Entry 4PF7 (X-ray diffraction, 2.33 A resolution); this record covers chains A and B.

[Chain A (and B)]
Molecule: Insulin-degrading enzyme
From: Homo sapiens
Notes: EC 3.4.24.56; chain B of this document is another copy of the same molecule, construct and numbering; everything in this record applies to it too
Reference sequence: P14735 (IDE_HUMAN); residue numbers follow UniProt; this construct covers 42-1019
Sequence (989 residues; numbered 31 to 1019; the number before each row is that of its first residue):
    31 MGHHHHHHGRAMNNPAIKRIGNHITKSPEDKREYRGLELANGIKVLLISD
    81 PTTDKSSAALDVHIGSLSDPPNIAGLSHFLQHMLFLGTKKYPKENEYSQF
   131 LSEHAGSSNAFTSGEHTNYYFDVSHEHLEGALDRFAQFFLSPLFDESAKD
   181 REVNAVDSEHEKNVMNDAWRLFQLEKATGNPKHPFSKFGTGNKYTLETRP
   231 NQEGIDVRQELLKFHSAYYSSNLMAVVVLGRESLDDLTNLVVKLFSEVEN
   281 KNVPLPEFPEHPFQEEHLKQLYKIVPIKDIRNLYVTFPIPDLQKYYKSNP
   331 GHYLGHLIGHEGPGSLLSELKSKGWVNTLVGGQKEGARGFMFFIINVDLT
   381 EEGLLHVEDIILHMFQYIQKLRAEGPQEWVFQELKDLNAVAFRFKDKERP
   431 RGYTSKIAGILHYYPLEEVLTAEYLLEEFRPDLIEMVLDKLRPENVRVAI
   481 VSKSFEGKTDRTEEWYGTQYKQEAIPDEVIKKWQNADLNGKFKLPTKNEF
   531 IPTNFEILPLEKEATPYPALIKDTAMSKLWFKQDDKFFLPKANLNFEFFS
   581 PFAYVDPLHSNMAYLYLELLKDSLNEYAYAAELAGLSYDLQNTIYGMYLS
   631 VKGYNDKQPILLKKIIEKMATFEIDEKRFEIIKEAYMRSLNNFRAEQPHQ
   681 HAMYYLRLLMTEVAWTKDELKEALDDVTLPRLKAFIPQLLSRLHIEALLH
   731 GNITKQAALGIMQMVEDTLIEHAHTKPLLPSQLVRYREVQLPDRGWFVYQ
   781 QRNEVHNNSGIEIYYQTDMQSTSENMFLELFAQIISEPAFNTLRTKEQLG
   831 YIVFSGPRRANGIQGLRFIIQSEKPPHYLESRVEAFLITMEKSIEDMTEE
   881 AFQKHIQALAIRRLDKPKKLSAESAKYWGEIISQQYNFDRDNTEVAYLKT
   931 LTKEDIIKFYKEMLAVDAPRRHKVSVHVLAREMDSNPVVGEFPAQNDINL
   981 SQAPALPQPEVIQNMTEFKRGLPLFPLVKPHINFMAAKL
Unresolved in the structure: 31-43, 966-979, 1013-1019 (chain B: 31-42, 966-976, 1013-1019)
Construct notes: initiating methionine (31); expression tag (32-41); engineered mutation Leu110 (Cys in P14735), Gln111 (Glu in P14735), Ser171 (Cys in P14735), Ala178 (Cys in P14735), Val257 (Cys in P14735), Leu414 (Cys in P14735), Asn573 (Cys in P14735), Ser590 (Cys in P14735), Ser789 (Cys in P14735), Ala812 (Cys in P14735), Ala819 (Cys in P14735), Ser904 (Cys in P14735), Asn966 (Cys in P14735), Ala974 (Cys in P14735)
Metal / ion sites: Zn2+: His108, His112, Glu189
Small-molecule neighbours: 2QW ((2S)-2-amino-N-{(1S)-1-cyclohexyl-2-[(4-methylphenyl)amino]-2-oxoethyl}-4-(methylselanyl)butanamide): His332, Gly335, His336, Gly339, Glu341, Leu359, Val360, Gly361, Gly362, Gln363, Lys364, Ile374, Tyr609, Leu613
Swiss-Prot annotation at these positions:
  - motif: Glu853 to Tyr858 (SlyX motif)
  - binding site (Zn(2+)): His108, His112, Glu189
  - binding site (substrate): His336 to Gly342, Leu359 to Gln363
  - binding site (ATP): Arg429, Asp895 to Ser901
  - modified residue (N6-succinyllysine): Lys192, Lys697
  - mutagenesis: Ser132 (S132C: Increases catalytic rate towards INS and amyloid; when associated with C-817), Asn184 (N184C: Increases catalytic rate towards INS and amyloid; when associated with C-828), Pro286 (P286G: Reduced enzyme activity), Gly366 to Gly369 (Reduced enzyme activity), Asp426 (D426C: Increases catalytic rate towards INS and amyloid; when associated with C-899), Tyr496 (Y496A: Strongly reduced enzyme activity), Phe530 (F530A: Strongly increased enzyme activity), Arg767 (R767A: Decreases dimerization. No effect on degradation of ANP. Retains the ability to degrade an aberrant form of ANP, when in the presence of both ANP and the aberrant ANP), Glu817 (E817C: Increases catalytic rate towards INS and amyloid; when associated with C-132), Gln828 (Q828C: Increases catalytic rate towards INS and amyloid; when associated with C-184), Tyr831 (Y831F: No effect on catalytic activity), Lys899 (K899C: Increases catalytic rate towards INS and amyloid; when associated with C-426)
From the paper describing this entry:
  - binding site for 2QW: His332, Gly335, His336, Gly339, Glu341, Leu359, Val360, Gly361, Ile374

[Interface between chain A and chain B]
Residue-residue contacts (54):
  Phe582(A) - Phe582(B)  hydrophobic
  Phe582(A) - Val585(B)  hydrophobic
  Phe582(A) - Asp586(B)
  Phe582(A) - His589(B)
  Val585(A) - Phe582(B)  hydrophobic
  Val585(A) - Val585(B)  hydrophobic
  Asp586(A) - Phe582(B)
  Asp586(A) - Gln762(B)
  Pro587(A) - Leu759(B)  hydrophobic
  His589(A) - Phe582(B)
  Glu692(A) - Glu692(B)
  Trp695(A) - Ser761(B)
  Trp695(A) - Gln762(B)
  Glu699(A) - Leu759(B)
  Glu699(A) - Ser761(B)  hydrogen bond
  Glu702(A) - Leu759(B)
  Asp706(A) - Arg722(B)  salt bridge
  Asp706(A) - Lys756(B)
  Arg722(A) - Glu702(B)  salt bridge
  Lys756(A) - Asp706(B)
  Leu759(A) - Pro587(B)  hydrophobic
  Leu759(A) - Glu699(B)
  Leu759(A) - Glu702(B)
  Pro760(A) - Thr996(B)
  Ser761(A) - Trp695(B)
  Ser761(A) - Glu699(B)  hydrogen bond
  Ser761(A) - Thr996(B)
  Gln762(A) - Asp586(B)
  Gln762(A) - Trp695(B)
  Arg767(A) - Lys999(B)  hydrogen bond (side chain-backbone)
  Arg767(A) - Arg1000(B)
  Arg767(A) - Leu1002(B)  hydrogen bond (side chain-backbone)
  Arg767(A) - Pro1003(B)
  Arg767(A) - Leu1004(B)
  Gln914(A) - Arg1000(B)  hydrogen bond
  Thr996(A) - Ser761(B)
  Lys999(A) - Arg767(B)  hydrogen bond (backbone-side chain)
  Arg1000(A) - Arg767(B)
  Arg1000(A) - Gln914(B)  hydrogen bond
  Arg1000(A) - Pro1006(B)
  Arg1000(A) - Leu1007(B)  hydrogen bond (backbone-backbone)
  Gly1001(A) - Pro1006(B)
  Leu1002(A) - Arg767(B)  hydrogen bond (backbone-side chain)
  Leu1002(A) - Pro1006(B)
  Pro1003(A) - Leu1004(B)
  Pro1003(A) - Pro1006(B)
  Leu1004(A) - Arg767(B)
  Leu1004(A) - Pro1003(B)
  Leu1004(A) - Leu1004(B)  hydrogen bond (backbone-backbone)
  Pro1006(A) - Arg1000(B)
  Pro1006(A) - Gly1001(B)
  Pro1006(A) - Leu1002(B)
  Pro1006(A) - Pro1003(B)
  Leu1007(A) - Arg1000(B)  hydrogen bond (backbone-backbone)
Also at the interface, not in a pair above, chain A (31 interface residues in all): Gln718, Gln770, Phe1005, Val1008
Also at the interface, not in a pair above, chain B (31 interface residues in all): Gln718, Pro760, Gln770, Phe1005, Val1008

[In short]
Chain A and chain B each contribute 31 residues to their interface, with 11 hydrogen bonds and 2 salt bridges.
Polar pairs include Asp706(A)-Arg722(B), Arg722(A)-Glu702(B) and Glu699(A)-Ser761(B). Ligands of chain A:
compound 2QW. From the paper: a binding site for 2QW at His332(A), Gly335(A) and His336(A) among others.
Chain A and chain B are both Insulin-degrading enzyme (Homo sapiens); the structure, Crystal structure of
insulin degrading enzyme complexed with inhibitor, was determined by X-ray diffraction, deposited together
with 4PF9.
